7BE0 - chain AAA; structure by X-ray diffraction, 1.62 A resolution.

Chain AAA:
Molecule: Lysozyme
Organism: Gallus gallus
Notes: EC 3.2.1.17
UniProt: P00698 (LYSC_CHICK); residues 1-129 here correspond to UniProt positions 19-147 (UniProt number = residue number + 18)
Chain sequence (129 residues; row label = number of the first residue in the row):
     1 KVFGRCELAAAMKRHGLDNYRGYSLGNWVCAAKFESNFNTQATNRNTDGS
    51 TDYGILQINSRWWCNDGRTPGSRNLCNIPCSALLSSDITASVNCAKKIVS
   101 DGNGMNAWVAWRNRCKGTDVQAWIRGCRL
Cystine bridges: Cys6-Cys127, Cys30-Cys115, Cys64-Cys80, Cys76-Cys94
Metal / ion sites: Rh ion site 1: Lys13, Leu129 (together with acetate ion); Rh ion site 2: Arg14, His15 (together with acetate ion); Rh ion site 3: Asp18 (together with acetate ion)
Curated features (UniProtKB/Swiss-Prot):
  - active site: Glu35, Asp52
  - binding site (substrate): Asp101
What the authors report for this chain:
  - Rh ion coordination: Lys13, Arg14, His15, Asp18, Leu129

Overview:
The Rh ion site 1 is built by Lys13 and Leu129. Arg14 and His15 coordinate Rh ion site 2. UniProt lists
active-site residues Glu35 and Asp52 and substrate-binding residue Asp101. The paper reports Rh ion
coordination by Lys13, Arg14 and His15 among others.
Chain AAA is Lysozyme (Gallus gallus); the structure, X-ray structure of Hen Egg White Lysozyme with dirhodium
tetraacetate (2), was determined by X-ray diffraction (same publication as 7BDZ, 7BE1, 7BE2, 7BEB and 7BEC).
